PDB entry 7P3I | X-ray diffraction, 2.29 A resolution | chains A and B

# Chain A
Molecule: Tumor necrosis factor receptor superfamily member 5
Source organism: Homo sapiens
Notes: fragment: >fragment<
Reference sequence: P25942 (TNR5_HUMAN); residues 21-193 here = UniProt positions 21-193
Sequence (177 residues; numbered 21 to 197; the number before each row is that of its first residue):
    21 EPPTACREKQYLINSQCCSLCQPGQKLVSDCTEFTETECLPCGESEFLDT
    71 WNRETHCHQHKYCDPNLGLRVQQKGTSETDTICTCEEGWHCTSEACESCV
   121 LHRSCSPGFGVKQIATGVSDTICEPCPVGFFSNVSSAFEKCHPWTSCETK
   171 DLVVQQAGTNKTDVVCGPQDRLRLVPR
Not modelled in the structure: 21-22, 191-197
Construct notes: expression tag (194-197)
Disulfides: Cys26-Cys37, Cys38-Cys51, Cys41-Cys59, Cys62-Cys77, Cys83-Cys103, Cys105-Cys119, Cys111-Cys116, Cys125-Cys143, Cys167-Cys186
Metal / ion sites: Na+: Cys125, Ser126, Phe129, Ser152, Val154

# Chain B
Molecule: Darpin
Source organism: synthetic construct
Notes: antibody fragment or engineered binder
Sequence (159 residues; row label = number of the first residue in the row):
    11 GSDLGKKLLQAARAGQLDEVRELLKAGADVNAKDTWGFTPLHIAAESGHL
    61 EIVEVLLKAGADVNAKDVQGRTPLHIAAHSGHLEIVEVLLKAGADVNAKD
   111 FRGWTPLHLAAWSGHLEIVEILLKAGADVNAQDKSGKTPADLAARAGHQD
   161 IAEVLQKAA

# Interface between chain A and chain B
Contacting residue pairs (36):
  Pro23(A) - Thr45(B)
  Thr24(A) - Trp46(B)  hydrogen bond (backbone-side chain)
  Ala25(A) - Trp46(B)  hydrogen bond (backbone-side chain)
  Cys26(A) - Trp46(B)  hydrogen bond (backbone-side chain)
  Arg27(A) - Trp46(B)
  Arg27(A) - Phe48(B)
  Arg27(A) - Glu56(B)  salt bridge
  Lys29(A) - Glu56(B)
  Gln30(A) - Gln79(B)  hydrogen bond
  Gln36(A) - Phe111(B)
  Cys37(A) - Gln79(B)  hydrogen bond (backbone-side chain)
  Ser39(A) - His89(B)  hydrogen bond
  Gln42(A) - His89(B)  hydrogen bond (side chain-backbone)
  Gln42(A) - Ser90(B)
  Gln42(A) - Ser123(B)  hydrogen bond
  Gln42(A) - His125(B)  hydrogen bond
  Gln45(A) - Ser123(B)  hydrogen bond (side chain-backbone)
  Cys51(A) - Arg112(B)
  Thr52(A) - Arg112(B)  hydrogen bond (backbone-side chain)
  Glu53(A) - Arg112(B)  hydrogen bond (backbone-side chain)
  Phe54(A) - Arg112(B)
  Phe54(A) - Trp114(B)
  Phe54(A) - Asp143(B)
  Thr55(A) - Arg112(B)  hydrogen bond (backbone-side chain)
  Thr55(A) - Trp114(B)
  Thr55(A) - Trp122(B)
  Glu56(A) - Arg81(B)  salt bridge
  Glu56(A) - Arg112(B)  salt bridge
  Glu56(A) - Trp114(B)
  Glu56(A) - Trp122(B)  hydrogen bond (backbone-side chain)
  Thr57(A) - Trp122(B)  hydrogen bond (backbone-side chain)
  Glu58(A) - Trp122(B)
  Glu58(A) - Arg155(B)  salt bridge
  Pro61(A) - His158(B)
  Trp71(A) - Glu56(B)
  Trp71(A) - Ser90(B)
Other interface residues (no listed pair), chain A (24 interface residues in all): Glu28, Leu60
Other interface residues (no listed pair), chain B (24 interface residues in all): Arg23, Ser57, Asp77, Ile86, Gly91, Ser145, Ala156

# Overview
Chain A and chain B each contribute 24 residues to their interface; the contacts include 15 hydrogen bonds and
4 salt bridges. Polar pairs include Arg27(A)-Glu56(B), Glu56(A)-Arg81(B) and Glu56(A)-Arg112(B). Cys125(A),
Ser126(A), Phe129(A), Ser152(A) and Val154(A) form the Na+ site.
Chain A is Tumor necrosis factor receptor superfamily member 5 (Homo sapiens) and chain B is Darpin (synthetic
construct); the structure, Crystal structure of human CD40/TNFRSF5 in complex with the anti-CD40 DARPin
protein, was determined by X-ray diffraction.
